PDB entry 8D0K | electron microscopy, 4.27 A resolution (low resolution: residue-level contacts below are approximate; hydrogen-bond / salt-bridge calls are withheld) | chains B and H of the 8 polymer chains in the assembly

[Chain B]
Molecule: CST complex subunit STN1
Source organism: Homo sapiens
Reference sequence: Q9H668 (STN1_HUMAN); residue numbers follow UniProt; this construct covers 2-368
Sequence (374 residues; each row starts with the number of its first residue; numbers below 1 keep their minus sign (Met-5 is residue -5)):
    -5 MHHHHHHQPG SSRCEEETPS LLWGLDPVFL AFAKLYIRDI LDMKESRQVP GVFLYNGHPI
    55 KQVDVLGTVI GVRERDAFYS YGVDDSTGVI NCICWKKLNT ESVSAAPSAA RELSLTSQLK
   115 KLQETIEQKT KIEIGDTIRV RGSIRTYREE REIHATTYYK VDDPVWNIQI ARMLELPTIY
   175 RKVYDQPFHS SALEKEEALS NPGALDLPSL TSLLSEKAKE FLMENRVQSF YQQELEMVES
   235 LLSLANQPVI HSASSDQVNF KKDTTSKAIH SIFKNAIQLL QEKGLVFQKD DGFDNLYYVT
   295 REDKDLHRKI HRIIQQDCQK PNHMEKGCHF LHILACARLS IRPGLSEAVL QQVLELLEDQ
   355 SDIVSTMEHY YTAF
Disordered / not traced: -5 to 6
Sequence notes: expression tag (-5 to 1)
Swiss-Prot annotation at these positions:
  - DNA-binding region: Val57 to Val155 (OB)
  - natural variant: Arg135 (R135T: In CRMCC2), Asp157 (D157Y: In CRMCC2)
  - mutagenesis: Asp78 (D78A: Defective of TEN1 binding; when associated with Ala-164 or Ala-167), Ile164 (I164A: Defective of TEN1 binding; when associated with Ala-78), Met167 (M167A: Defective of TEN1 binding; when associated with Ala-78)

[Chain H]
Molecule: 60-nt DNA strand
Sequence (60 nucleotides; row label = number of the first residue in the row; numbers below 1 keep their minus sign (DC-36 is residue -36)):
   -36 CTAACCGCAT CTAGCTTTTT GCTAGATGCG GTTAGCTTAG GGTTAGGGTT AGGGTTAGGG
Disordered / not traced: -36 to 0, 21-23
Sequence notes: expression tag (-36 to -8)

[Chain B / chain H interface]
Pairs across the interface (9):
  Leu24(B) - DG11(H)
  Arg67(B) - DG16(H)
  Arg69(B) - DG16(H)
  Asp70(B) - DG16(H)
  Trp89(B) - DA14(H)
  Arg139(B) - DT13(H)
  Tyr141(B) - DG15(H)
  Arg142(B) - DG16(H)
  Arg142(B) - DG17(H)
Interface residues without a listed pair, chain B (10 interface residues in all): Phe72, Lys91

[Summary]
The interface between chain B and chain H involves 10 residues on one side and 6 on the other. Curated
annotation (UniProt) lists a DNA-binding region and 3 mutagenesis sites on chain B.
Chain B is CST complex subunit STN1 (Homo sapiens) and chain H is a 60-nt DNA strand; the structure, Human
CST-DNA polymerase alpha/primase preinitiation complex bound to 4xTEL-foldback template - PRIM2C advanced PIC,
was determined by electron microscopy (same publication as 8D0B).
